PDB entry 8JH2 | electron microscopy, 5.70 A resolution (low resolution: residue-level contacts below are approximate; hydrogen-bond / salt-bridge calls are withheld) | chains B and P of the 28 polymer chains in the assembly

Chain B:
Name: DNA-directed RNA polymerase subunit beta
Source organism: Komagataella phaffii
Notes: EC 2.7.7.6
Reference sequence: C4QZQ7 (C4QZQ7_KOMPG); numbering as in UniProt (aligned over 1-1227)
Chain sequence (1227 residues; numbered 1 to 1227; the number before each row is that of its first residue):
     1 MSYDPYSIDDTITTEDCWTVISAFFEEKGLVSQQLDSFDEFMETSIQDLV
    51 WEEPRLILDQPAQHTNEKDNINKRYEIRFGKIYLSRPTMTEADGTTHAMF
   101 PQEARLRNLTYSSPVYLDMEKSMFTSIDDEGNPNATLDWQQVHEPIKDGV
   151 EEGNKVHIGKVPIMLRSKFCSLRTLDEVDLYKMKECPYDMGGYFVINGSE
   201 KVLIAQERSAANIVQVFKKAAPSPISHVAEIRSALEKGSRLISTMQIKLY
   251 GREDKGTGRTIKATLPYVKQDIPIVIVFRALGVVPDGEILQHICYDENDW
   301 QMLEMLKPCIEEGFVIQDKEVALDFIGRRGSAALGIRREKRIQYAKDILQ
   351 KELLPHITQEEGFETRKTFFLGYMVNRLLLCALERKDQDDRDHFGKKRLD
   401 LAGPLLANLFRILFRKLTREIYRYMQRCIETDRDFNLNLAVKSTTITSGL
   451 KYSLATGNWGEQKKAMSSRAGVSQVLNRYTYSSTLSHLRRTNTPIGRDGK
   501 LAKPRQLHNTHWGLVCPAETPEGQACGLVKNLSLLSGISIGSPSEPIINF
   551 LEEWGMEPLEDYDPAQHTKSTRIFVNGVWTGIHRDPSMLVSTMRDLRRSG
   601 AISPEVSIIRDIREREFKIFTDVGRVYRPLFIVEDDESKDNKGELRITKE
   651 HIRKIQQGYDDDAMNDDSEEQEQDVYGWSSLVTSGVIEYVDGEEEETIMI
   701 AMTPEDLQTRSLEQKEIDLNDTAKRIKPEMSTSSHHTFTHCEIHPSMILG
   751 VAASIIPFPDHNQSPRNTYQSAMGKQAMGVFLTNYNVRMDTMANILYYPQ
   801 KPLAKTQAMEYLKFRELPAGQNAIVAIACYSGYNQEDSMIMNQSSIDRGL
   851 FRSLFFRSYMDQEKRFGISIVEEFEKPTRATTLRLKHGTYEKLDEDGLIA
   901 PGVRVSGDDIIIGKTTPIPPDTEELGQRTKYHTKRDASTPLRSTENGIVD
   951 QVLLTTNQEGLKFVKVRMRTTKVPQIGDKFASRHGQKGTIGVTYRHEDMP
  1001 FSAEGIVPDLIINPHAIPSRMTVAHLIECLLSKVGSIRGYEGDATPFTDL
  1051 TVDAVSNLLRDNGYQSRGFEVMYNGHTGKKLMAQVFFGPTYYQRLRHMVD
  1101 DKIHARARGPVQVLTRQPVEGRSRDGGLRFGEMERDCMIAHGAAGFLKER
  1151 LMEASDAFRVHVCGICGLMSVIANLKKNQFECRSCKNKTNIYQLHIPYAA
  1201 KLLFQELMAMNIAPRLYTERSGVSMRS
Disordered / not traced: 1-8, 65-68, 129-152, 663-674, 712-718, 921-930, 1223-1227
Ion coordination: Zn2+: Cys1163, Cys1166, Cys1182, Cys1185

Chain P:
Molecule: 16-nt RNA strand
Sequence (16 nucleotides; each row starts with the number of its first residue; numbers below 1 keep their minus sign (C-5 is residue -5)):
    -5 CCUGGUGUCUUGGGUG
Ion coordination: Mg2+: G10 (shared with 3 residues of chain A)

Chain B / chain P interface:
Residue-residue contacts - 26 pairs, chain B then chain P:
  Thr456(B) with U5(P)
  Ala470(B) with U5(P); G6(P)
  Gly471(B) with U5(P); G6(P)
  Gln474(B) with G6(P)
  Arg497(B) with G7(P)
  Pro521(B) with G8(P)
  Glu522(B) with U9(P)
  Val529(B) with G7(P)
  Lys775(B) with G8(P)
  Gln776(B) with G8(P)
  Arg884(B) with G-1(P)
  Leu885(B) with G-1(P)
  Lys886(B) with G-1(P); U0(P)
  His887(B) with G-2(P); G-1(P)
  Arg935(B) with U0(P)
  Asp936(B) with U0(P)
  Lys979(B) with U9(P); G10(P)
  Lys987(B) with G10(P)
  His1097(B) with G8(P); U9(P)
  Arg1124(B) with G1(P)
Interface residues without a listed pair, chain B (24 interface residues in all): Ala525, Met773, Pro1110, Val1111
Interface residues without a listed pair, chain P (11 interface residues in all): U2

Summary:
24 residues of chain B and 11 residues of chain P are in contact. The Zn2+ site is built by Cys1163(B),
Cys1166(B), Cys1182(B) and Cys1185(B).
Chain B is DNA-directed RNA polymerase subunit beta (Komagataella phaffii) and chain P is a 16-nt RNA strand;
the structure, RNA polymerase II elongation complex bound with Elf1, Spt4/5 and foreign DNA, stalled at
SHL(-1) of ..., was determined by electron microscopy, deposited together with 8JH3 and 8JH4.
